PDB entry 3UN4 | X-ray diffraction, 3.40 A resolution | chains A and G of the 28 polymer chains in the assembly

[Chain A]
Protein: Proteasome component Y7
Source organism: Saccharomyces cerevisiae
Notes: EC 3.4.25.1
UniProtKB: P23639 (PSA2_YEAST); residue numbers follow UniProt; this construct covers 1-250
Chain sequence (250 residues; numbered 1 to 250; the number before each row is that of its first residue):
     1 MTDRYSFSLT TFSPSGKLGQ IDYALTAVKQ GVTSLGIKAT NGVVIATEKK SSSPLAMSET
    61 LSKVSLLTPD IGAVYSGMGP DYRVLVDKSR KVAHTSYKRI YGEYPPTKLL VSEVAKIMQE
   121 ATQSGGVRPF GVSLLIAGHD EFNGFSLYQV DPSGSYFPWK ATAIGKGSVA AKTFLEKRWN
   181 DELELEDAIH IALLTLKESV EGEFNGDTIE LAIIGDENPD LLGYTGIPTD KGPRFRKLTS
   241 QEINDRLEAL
UniProt features mapped onto this chain:
  - cross-link: Lys108 (Glycyl lysine isopeptide (Lys-Gly) (interchain with G-Cter in ubiquitin))

[Chain G]
Protein: Proteasome component C7-alpha
Source organism: Saccharomyces cerevisiae
Notes: EC 3.4.25.1
UniProtKB: P21243 (PSA6_YEAST); residues -8 to 243 here correspond to UniProt positions 1-252 (UniProt number = residue number + 9)
Chain sequence (252 residues; numbered -8 to 243; the number before each row is that of its first residue; numbers below 1 keep their minus sign (Met-8 is residue -8)):
    -8 MSGAAAASAA GYDRHITIFS PEGRLYQVEY AFKATNQTNI NSLAVRGKDC TVVISQKKVP
    52 DKLLDPTTVS YIFCISRTIG MVVNGPIPDA RNAALRAKAE AAEFRYKYGY DMPCDVLAKR
   112 MANLSQIYTQ RAYMRPLGVI LTFVSVDEEL GPSIYKTDPA GYYVGYKATA TGPKQQEITT
   172 NLENHFKKSK IDHINEESWE KVVEFAITHM IDALGTEFSK NDLEVGVATK DKFFTLSAEN
   232 IEERLVAIAE QD
Not modelled in the structure: -8 to 0

[Chain A / chain G interface]
Residue-residue contacts - 67 pairs, chain A then chain G:
  Asp3(A) with Arg122(G), salt bridge; Tyr124(G)
  Tyr5(A) with Ile7(G); Ala123(G); Tyr124(G), hydrophobic
  Leu9(A) with Ile9(G), hydrophobic; Ala123(G), hydrophobic
  Gln20(A) with Ile9(G); Phe10(G), hydrogen bond (side chain-backbone)
  Tyr23(A) with Phe10(G), hydrophobic; Ser11(G); Pro12(G), hydrophobic; Gly14(G)
  Ala24(A) with Phe10(G), hydrophobic
  Thr26(A) with Pro12(G); Glu13(G)
  Ala27(A) with Gly14(G)
  Ser52(A) with Tyr153(G)
  Ser53(A) with Thr170(G)
  Pro54(A) with Lys158(G); Glu174(G)
  Leu55(A) with Tyr157(G); Lys158(G), hydrogen bond (backbone-backbone); Ala159(G); Thr170(G); Glu174(G); Phe177(G), hydrophobic
  Ala56(A) with Gly156(G); Tyr157(G), hydrophobic
  Met57(A) with Arg37(G); Val155(G); Gly156(G), hydrogen bond (backbone-backbone); Tyr157(G); Lys158(G)
  Thr60(A) with Tyr146(G); Val155(G); Gly156(G), hydrogen bond (side chain-backbone)
  Leu61(A) with Tyr153(G)
  Met78(A) with Phe10(G), hydrophobic; Leu16(G), hydrophobic
  Pro80(A) with Gln117(G); Ala151(G); Gly152(G); Tyr153(G)
  Asp81(A) with Gln117(G)
  Arg83(A) with Ala113(G); Asn114(G); Gly152(G), hydrogen bond (side chain-backbone); Tyr154(G)
  Val84(A) with Asn114(G); Gln117(G)
  Asp87(A) with Lys110(G), salt bridge; Asn114(G)
  Gly125(A) with Arg122(G)
  Gly126(A) with Gln121(G); Arg122(G); Ala123(G), hydrogen bond (backbone-backbone)
  Val127(A) with Gln121(G); Arg122(G)
  Arg128(A) with Thr8(G); Phe10(G); Leu16(G); Thr120(G), hydrogen bond (side chain-backbone); Gln121(G), hydrogen bond (backbone-backbone)
  Pro129(A) with Phe10(G)
  Phe130(A) with Gln121(G)
  Gly131(A) with Phe10(G)
Other interface residues (no listed pair), chain A (32 interface residues in all): Thr2, Gln30, Ala121
Other interface residues (no listed pair), chain G (33 interface residues in all): Leu173

[In short]
The interface between chain A and chain G involves 32 residues on one side and 33 on the other, with 8
hydrogen bonds and 2 salt bridges. Polar pairs include Asp3(A)-Arg122(G), Asp87(A)-Lys110(G) and
Gln20(A)-Phe10(G).
Chain A is Proteasome component Y7 and chain G is Proteasome component C7-alpha, both from Saccharomyces
cerevisiae; the structure, Yeast 20S proteasome in complex with PR-957 (morpholine), was determined by X-ray
diffraction (same publication as 3UN8).
